8EAM - chains A and B of the 7 polymer chains in the assembly; structure by electron microscopy, 2.59 A resolution.

== Chain A ==
Name: Minichromosome maintenance protein MCM
Source organism: Saccharolobus solfataricus P2
Notes: EC 3.6.4.12
UniProtKB: Q9UXG1 (MCM_SACS2); aligned to UniProt positions 2-609 over residues 2-609 (the alignment contains insertions or deletions, so no single offset holds)
Sequence (610 residues; numbered 0 to 609; the number before each row is that of its first residue; numbering starts at 0):
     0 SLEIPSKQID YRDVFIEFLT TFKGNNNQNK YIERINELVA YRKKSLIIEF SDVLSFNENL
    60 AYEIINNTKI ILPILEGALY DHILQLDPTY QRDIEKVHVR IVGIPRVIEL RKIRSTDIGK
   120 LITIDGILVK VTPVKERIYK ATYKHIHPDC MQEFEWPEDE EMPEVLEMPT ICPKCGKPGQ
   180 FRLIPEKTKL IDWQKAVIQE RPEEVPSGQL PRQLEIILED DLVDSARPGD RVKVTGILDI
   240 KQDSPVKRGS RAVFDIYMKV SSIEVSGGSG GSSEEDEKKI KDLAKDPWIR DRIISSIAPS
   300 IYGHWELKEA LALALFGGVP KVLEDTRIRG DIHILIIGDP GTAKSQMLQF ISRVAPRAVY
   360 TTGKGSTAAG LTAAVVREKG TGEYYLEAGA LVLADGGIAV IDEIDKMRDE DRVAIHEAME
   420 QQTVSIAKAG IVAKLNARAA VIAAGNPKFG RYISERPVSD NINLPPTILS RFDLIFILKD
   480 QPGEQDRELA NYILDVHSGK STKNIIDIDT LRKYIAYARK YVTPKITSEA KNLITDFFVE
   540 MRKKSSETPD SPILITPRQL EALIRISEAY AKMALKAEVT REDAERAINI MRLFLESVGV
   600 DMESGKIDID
Disordered / not traced: 0-104, 266-609
Sequence notes: expression tag (0-1); conflict G266 (Leu269 in Q9UXG1), G267 (Asp270 in Q9UXG1), S268 (Glu271 in Q9UXG1), G269 (Val272 in Q9UXG1), G270 (Ile273 in Q9UXG1), S271 (Ile274 in Q9UXG1)
Ion coordination: Zn2+: H144, C149, C171, C174

== Chain B ==
Name: Minichromosome maintenance protein MCM
Source organism: Saccharolobus solfataricus P2
Notes: EC 3.6.4.12
UniProtKB: Q9UXG1 (MCM_SACS2); numbering as in UniProt; present here: 2-265, 269-612
Sequence (610 residues; row label = number of the first residue in the row; note: 3 numbers in that range are skipped by the numbering (no residue carries them; nothing is unmodelled there); numbering starts at 0):
     0 SLEIPSKQID YRDVFIEFLT TFKGNNNQNK YIERINELVA YRKKSLIIEF SDVLSFNENL
    60 AYEIINNTKI ILPILEGALY DHILQLDPTY QRDIEKVHVR IVGIPRVIEL RKIRSTDIGK
   120 LITIDGILVK VTPVKERIYK ATYKHIHPDC MQEFEWPEDE EMPEVLEMPT ICPKCGKPGQ
   180 FRLIPEKTKL IDWQKAVIQE RPEEVPSGQL PRQLEIILED DLVDSARPGD RVKVTGILDI
   240 KQDSPVKRGS RAVFDIYMKV SSIEVS
   269 GGSGGSSEED EKKIKDLAKD PWIRDRIISS IAPSIYGHWE LKEALALALF GGVPKVLEDT
   329 RIRGDIHILI IGDPGTAKSQ MLQFISRVAP RAVYTTGKGS TAAGLTAAVV REKGTGEYYL
   389 EAGALVLADG GIAVIDEIDK MRDEDRVAIH EAMEQQTVSI AKAGIVAKLN ARAAVIAAGN
   449 PKFGRYISER PVSDNINLPP TILSRFDLIF ILKDQPGEQD RELANYILDV HSGKSTKNII
   509 DIDTLRKYIA YARKYVTPKI TSEAKNLITD FFVEMRKKSS ETPDSPILIT PRQLEALIRI
   569 SEAYAKMALK AEVTREDAER AINIMRLFLE SVGVDMESGK IDID
Disordered / not traced: 0-6, 269-274, 605-612
Sequence notes: expression tag (0-1); conflict G269 (Leu in Q9UXG1), G270 (Asp in Q9UXG1), S271 (Glu in Q9UXG1), G272 (Val in Q9UXG1), G273 (Ile in Q9UXG1), S274 (Ile in Q9UXG1)
UniProt features mapped onto this chain:
  - motif: S472 to D475 (Arginine finger)
  - binding site (ATP): G340 to S347
  - mutagenesis: L189 (L189D: Predominantly monomeric and loss of helicase activity; when associated with R-191), D191 (D191R: Predominantly monomeric and loss of helicase activity; when associated with D-189), E202 to V204 (Loss of helicase activity), F318 (F318A: No effect on helicase and ATPase activity), E326 to D327 (Impairs helicase activity; when associated with A-329), R329 (R329A: Impairs helicase activity; when associated with 326-A-A-327), R331 (R331A: Loss of helicase and ATPase activity), K346 (K346A: Loss of helicase and ATPase activity; K346A: Sharp decrease in ATPase activity. Almost devoid of helicase activity), R359 (R359A: Loss of helicase and reduction of ATPase activity), K366 (K366E: Loss of helicase and reduction of ATPase activity), T374 (T374E: Reduction of helicase and gain of ATPase activity), D404 (D404A: Loss of helicase and ATPase activity), 9 further mutagenesis entries in UniProt
Ion coordination: Zn2+: H144, C149, C171, C174; Mg2+: S347 (together with 08T)
Small-molecule neighbours: 08T ([[[(2R,3S,4R,5R)-5-(6-aminopurin-9-yl)-3,4-bis(oxidanyl)oxolan-2-yl]methoxy-oxidanyl-phosphoryl]oxy-oxidanyl-phosphoryl]oxy-tris(fluoranyl)beryllium): S302, I303, Y304, D341, P342, G343, T344, A345, K346, S347, Q348, E405, N448, L491, I495
What the authors report for this chain:
  - binding site for the 12-nt DNA strand: T369, V377, K430, A431
  - binding site for 08T: K346, R473, R560
  - catalytic residues: E405 (citing earlier work)

== Chain A / chain B interface ==
Pairs across the interface - 41 pairs, chain A then chain B:
  R113(A) with D191(B); V222(B); D223(B), salt bridge
  S114(A) with E135(B); L189(B); D191(B), hydrogen bond (backbone-side chain)
  I117(A) with L189(B), hydrophobic
  E159(A) with R181(B), salt bridge
  E166(A) with R181(B), salt bridge
  T169(A) with Q179(B)
  Q198(A) with V434(B), hydrogen bond (side chain-backbone)
  P201(A) with N438(B)
  S206(A) with R226(B); D397(B), hydrogen bond; R440(B)
  G207(A) with R226(B); V394(B); D397(B), hydrogen bond (backbone-side chain)
  L209(A) with L388(B); L437(B), hydrophobic
  P210(A) with L437(B)
  R211(A) with D223(B), salt bridge
  D238(A) with P184(B)
  Q241(A) with P184(B)
  R247(A) with L165(B); V245(B)
  G248(A) with D242(B); P244(B)
  S249(A) with E163(B); V164(B); Q241(B), hydrogen bond (side chain-backbone); D242(B), hydrogen bond (side chain-backbone)
  A251(A) with R136(B); I137(B); E163(B)
  V252(A) with E135(B); W192(B), hydrophobic
  F253(A) with K134(B); E135(B), hydrogen bond (backbone-backbone); I137(B), hydrophobic
  I255(A) with E135(B)
Other interface residues (no listed pair), chain A (28 interface residues in all): R110, W155, P162, Q208, I239, D254
Other interface residues (no listed pair), chain B (42 interface residues in all): P132, V133, I145, P162, M167, E185, Q193, A225, P227, S243, E389, A390, G398, A435, K436

== Overview ==
The interface between chain A and chain B involves 28 residues on one side and 42 on the other; the contacts
include 7 hydrogen bonds and 4 salt bridges. Among the polar pairs are R113(A)-D223(B), E159(A)-R181(B) and
E166(A)-R181(B). The paper reports the catalytic residue E405(B); a binding site for the 12-nt DNA strand at
T369(B), V377(B) and K430(B) among others.
Both chains are Minichromosome maintenance protein MCM (Saccharolobus solfataricus P2). Entry 8EAM (SsoMCM
hexamer bound to Mg/ADP-BeFx and DNA. Class 2. Merged particles from datasets with 3 different ...) was
determined by electron microscopy together with 8EAF, 8EAG, 8EAH, 8EAJ, 8EAK and 8EAL from the same study.
